9C45 - chains H and A of the 3 polymer chains in the assembly; structure by electron microscopy, 3.20 A resolution.

# Chain H
Molecule: S2L20 Fab Heavy Chain Variable
From: Homo sapiens
Notes: antibody fragment or engineered binder
Sequence (121 residues; each row starts with the number of its first residue):
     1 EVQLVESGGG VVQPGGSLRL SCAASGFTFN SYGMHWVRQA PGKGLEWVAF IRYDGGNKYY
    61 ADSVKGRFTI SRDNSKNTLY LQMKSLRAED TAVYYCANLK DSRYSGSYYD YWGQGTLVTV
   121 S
Disulfides: Cys22-Cys96

# Chain A
Molecule: Spike glycoprotein
From: Severe acute respiratory syndrome coronavirus 2
UniProtKB: P0DTC2 (SPIKE_SARS2); numbering as in UniProt (aligned over 1-1208)
Sequence (1288 residues; each row starts with the number of its first residue):
     1 MFVFLVLLPL VSSQCVNLTT RTQLPPAYTN SFTRGVYYPD KVFRSSVLHS TQDLFLPFFS
    61 NVTWFHAIHV SGTNGTKRFD NPVLPFNDGV YFASTEKSNI IRGWIFGTTL DSKTQSLLIV
   121 NNATNVVIKV CEFQFCNDPF LGVYYHKNNK SWMESEFRVY SSANNCTFEY VSQPFLMDLE
   181 GKQGNFKNLR EFVFKNIDGY FKIYSKHTPI NLVRDLPQGF SALEPLVDLP IGINITRFQT
   241 LLALHRSYLT PGDSSSGWTA GAAAYYVGYL QPRTFLLKYN ENGTITDAVD CALDPLSETK
   301 CTLKSFTVEK GIYQTSNFRV QPTESIVRFP NITNLCPFGE VFNATRFASV YAWNRKRISN
   361 CVADYSVLYN SASFSTFKCY GVSPTKLNDL CFTNVYADSF VIRGDEVRQI APGQTGKIAD
   421 YNYKLPDDFT GCVIAWNSNN LDSKVGGNYN YLYRLFRKSN LKPFERDIST EIYQAGSTPC
   481 NGVEGFNCYF PLQSYGFQPT NGVGYQPYRV VVLSFELLHA PATVCGPKKS TNLVKNKCVN
   541 FNFNGLTGTG VLTESNKKFL PFQQFGRDIA DTTDAVRDPQ TLEILDITPC SFGGVSVITP
   601 GTNTSNQVAV LYQDVNCTEV PVAIHADQLT PTWRVYSTGS NVFQTRAGCL IGAEHVNNSY
   661 ECDIPIGAGI CASYQTQTNS PGSASSVASQ SIIAYTMSLG AENSVAYSNN SIAIPTNFTI
   721 SVTTEILPVS MTKTSVDCTM YICGDSTECS NLLLQYGSFC TQLNRALTGI AVEQDKNTQE
   781 VFAQVKQIYK TPPIKDFGGF NFSQILPDPS KPSKRSPIED LLFNKVTLAD AGFIKQYGDC
   841 LGDIAARDLI CAQKFNGLTV LPPLLTDEMI AQYTSALLAG TITSGWTFGA GPALQIPFPM
   901 QMAYRFNGIG VTQNVLYENQ KLIANQFNSA IGKIQDSLSS TPSALGKLQD VVNQNAQALN
   961 TLVKQLSSNF GAISSVLNDI LSRLDPPEAE VQIDRLITGR LQSLQTYVTQ QLIRAAEIRA
  1021 SANLAATKMS ECVLGQSKRV DFCGKGYHLM SFPQSAPHGV VFLHVTYVPA QEKNFTTAPA
  1081 ICHDGKAHFP REGVFVSNGT HWFVTQRNFY EPQIITTDNT FVSGNCDVVI GIVNNTVYDP
  1141 LQPELDSFKE ELDKYFKNHT SPDVDLGDIS GINASVVNIQ KEIDRLNEVA KNLNESLIDL
  1201 QELGKYEQGS GYIPEAPRDG QAYVRKDGEW VLLSTFLGRS LEVLFQGPGH HHHHHHHSAW
  1261 SHPQFEKGGG SGGGGSGGSA WSHPQFEK
Not modelled in the structure: 1-13, 71-76, 147-150, 177-185, 248-253, 307-1288
Construct notes: engineered mutation Gly682 (Arg in P0DTC2), Ser683 (Arg in P0DTC2), Ser685 (Arg in P0DTC2), Pro817 (Phe in P0DTC2), Pro892 (Ala in P0DTC2), Pro899 (Ala in P0DTC2), Pro942 (Ala in P0DTC2), Pro986 (Lys in P0DTC2), Pro987 (Val in P0DTC2); expression tag (1209-1288)
UniProt features mapped onto this chain:
  - region: Asn280 to Cys301 (Putative superantigen), Arg403 to Asp405 (Integrin-binding motif), Asn448 to Phe456 (Immunodominant HLA epitope recognized by the CD8+), Pro681, Ala684 (Putative superantigen), Ser816 to Tyr837 (Fusion peptide 1), Lys835 to Phe855 (Fusion peptide 2), Asp1163 to Glu1202 (Heptad repeat 2)
  - site: Arg815, Ser816 (Cleavage)
  - glycosylation: Asn17 (N-linked (GlcNAc...) (complex) asparagine), Asn61 (N-linked (GlcNAc...) (hybrid) asparagine), Asn74 (N-linked (GlcNAc...) (complex) asparagine), Asn122 (N-linked (GlcNAc...) (hybrid) asparagine), Asn149 (N-linked (GlcNAc...) (complex) asparagine), Asn165 (N-linked (GlcNAc...) (complex) asparagine), Asn234 (N-linked (GlcNAc...) (high mannose) asparagine), Asn282 (N-linked (GlcNAc...) (complex) asparagine), Thr323 (O-linked (GalNAc) threonine), Ser325 (O-linked (HexNAc...) serine), Asn331 (N-linked (GlcNAc...) (complex) asparagine), Asn343 (N-linked (GlcNAc...) (complex) asparagine), Asn603 (N-linked (GlcNAc...) (hybrid) asparagine), Asn616 (N-linked (GlcNAc...) (complex) asparagine), Asn657 (N-linked (GlcNAc...) (complex) asparagine), Thr676 (O-linked (GlcNAc...) threonine), Thr678 (O-linked (GlcNAc...) threonine), Asn709 (N-linked (GlcNAc...) (high mannose) asparagine), Asn717 (N-linked (GlcNAc...) (hybrid) asparagine), Asn801 (N-linked (GlcNAc...) (hybrid) asparagine) and 6 more in UniProt
  - natural variant: Leu5 (L5F: In strain: Iota/B.1.526), Ser13 (S13I: In strain: Epsilon/B.1.427/B.1.429), Leu18 (L18F: In strain: Beta/B.1.351, Gamma/P.1 and 1 more), Thr19 (T19I: In strain: Omicron/BQ.1.1, Omicron/XBB.1.5 and 1 more; T19R: In strain: Delta/B.1.617.2, Omicron/BA.2 and 4 more), Thr20 (T20N: In strain: Gamma/P.1), Leu24 to Ala27 (sequence variant, change not given here; In strain: Omicron/BA.2, Omicron/BA.2.12.1 and 6 more), Pro26 (P26S: In strain: Gamma/P.1), Gln52 (Q52H: In strain: Omicron/EG.5.1), Ala67 (A67V: In strain: Eta/B.1.525, Omicron/BA.1), His69 to Val70 (deletion: In strain: Alpha/B.1.1.7, Eta/B.1.525 and 5 more), Gly75 (G75V: In strain: Lambda/C.37), Thr76 (T76I: In strain: Lambda/C.37), 82 further natural variant entries in UniProt
  - mutagenesis: His69 to Val70 (Increased incorporation of cleaved spike into virions), Asn121 (N121Q: Partial loss of biliverdin affinity), Arg190 (R190K: Partial loss of biliverdin affinity), Asn234 (N234Q: Increased resistance to neutralizing antibodies), Asn331 (N331Q: Reduced viral infectivity), Asn343 (N343Q: Reduced viral infectivity), Leu452 (L452R: Increased resistance to neutralizing antibodies. Decreases HLA binding to NF9 epitope. Increased binding affinity to human ACE2), Tyr453 (Y453F: Decreased HLA binding to NF9 epitope. Increased binding affinity to human ACE2), Ala475 (A475V: Increased resistance to neutralizing antibodies), Val483 (V483A: Increased resistance to neutralizing antibodies), Glu484 (E484D: Increased replication in human TMEM106B overexpressing cells), Phe490 (F490L: Increased resistance to neutralizing antibodies and human covalescent sera neutralization), 12 further mutagenesis entries in UniProt
Disulfides: Cys15-Cys136, Cys131-Cys166, Cys291-Cys301
Covalently attached groups: N-acetylglucosamine (NAG) linked to Asn17, Asn61, Asn122, Asn165, Asn234, Asn282
What the authors report for this chain:
  - mutagenesis - A372T: decreased binding to S2L20-mFc
  - mutagenesis - A372T: decreased binding to sACE2

# How chain H and chain A interact
Contacting residue pairs (28; chain H residue first):
  Gly26(H) - Pro26(A)
  Phe27(H) - Tyr28(A)
  Thr28(H) - Tyr28(A)
  Thr28(H) - Thr63(A)  hydrogen bond
  Ser31(H) - Pro85(A)
  Ser31(H) - Asn87(A)  hydrogen bond (backbone-side chain)
  Ser31(H) - Tyr269(A)
  Tyr32(H) - Pro85(A)  hydrophobic
  Arg52(H) - Asp88(A)  salt bridge
  Tyr53(H) - Asn87(A)
  Tyr53(H) - Asp88(A)  hydrogen bond
  Tyr53(H) - Leu270(A)  hydrogen bond (side chain-backbone)
  Lys100(H) - Arg237(A)
  Ser102(H) - Thr108(A)
  Ser102(H) - Thr109(A)
  Ser102(H) - Thr236(A)  hydrogen bond (backbone-side chain)
  Ser102(H) - Arg237(A)
  Arg103(H) - Thr236(A)
  Ser105(H) - Pro85(A)
  Ser105(H) - Asn87(A)
  Gly106(H) - Pro85(A)
  Gly106(H) - Thr236(A)
  Gly106(H) - Arg237(A)
  Ser107(H) - Arg237(A)  hydrogen bond (backbone-side chain)
  Tyr108(H) - Val83(A)  hydrophobic
  Tyr108(H) - Arg237(A)
  Tyr109(H) - Pro82(A)
  Tyr109(H) - Val83(A)  hydrogen bond (side chain-backbone)
Interface residues without a listed pair, chain H (17 interface residues in all): Asn30, Asp54
Interface residues without a listed pair, chain A (18 interface residues in all): Asn61, Leu84, Asn234, Gln271

# In short
Chain H and chain A form an interface of 17 and 18 residues respectively; the contacts include 7 hydrogen
bonds and 1 salt bridge. Among the polar pairs are Arg52(H)-Asp88(A), Thr28(H)-Thr63(A) and Ser31(H)-Asn87(A).
From the paper: A372T of chain A reduces binding to S2L20-mFc; A372T of chain A reduces binding to sACE2.
Here chain H is S2L20 Fab Heavy Chain Variable (Homo sapiens) and chain A is Spike glycoprotein (Severe acute
respiratory syndrome coronavirus 2). Entry 9C45 (SARS-CoV-2 S + S2L20 (local refinement of NTD and S2L20 Fab
variable region)) was determined by electron microscopy.
